6PIG - chains 1 and F of the 11 polymer chains in the assembly; structure by electron microscopy, 3.50 A resolution.

== Chain 1 ==
Molecule: 60-nt RNA strand
Sequence (60 nucleotides; numbered 1 to 60; the number before each row is that of its first residue):
     1 CUGAUAACUUACAGGACGCUUUGGCUUCAUUGCUUUUCAGGUGAACUGCC
    51 GAGUAGGUAG

== Chain F ==
Protein: cas7 type I-F CRISPR-associated protein Csy3
From: Vibrio cholerae
Amino-acid sequence (343 residues; each row starts with the number of its first residue; note: 8 numbers in that range are skipped by the numbering (no residue carries them; nothing is unmodelled there)):
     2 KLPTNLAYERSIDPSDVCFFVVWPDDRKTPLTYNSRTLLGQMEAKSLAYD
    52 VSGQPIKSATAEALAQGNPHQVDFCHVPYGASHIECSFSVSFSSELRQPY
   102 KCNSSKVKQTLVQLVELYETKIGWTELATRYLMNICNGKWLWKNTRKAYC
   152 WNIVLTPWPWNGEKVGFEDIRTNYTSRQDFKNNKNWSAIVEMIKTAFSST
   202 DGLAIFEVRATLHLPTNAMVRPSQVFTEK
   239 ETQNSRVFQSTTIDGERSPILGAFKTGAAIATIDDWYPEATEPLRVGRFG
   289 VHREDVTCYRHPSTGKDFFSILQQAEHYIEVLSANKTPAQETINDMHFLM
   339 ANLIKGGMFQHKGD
Unresolved in the structure: 44-69, 239-242, 350-352

== Chain 1 / chain F interface ==
Contacting residue pairs (42):
  U34(1) - Tyr101(F)  sugar contact
  U34(1) - Lys102(F)  base contact
  U35(1) - Ala8(F)  sugar contact
  U35(1) - Tyr9(F)  hydrogen bond to the sugar
  U35(1) - Glu10(F)  phosphate contact
  U35(1) - Tyr101(F)  sugar contact
  U35(1) - Gly345(F)  sugar contact
  U35(1) - Met346(F)  base contact
  U36(1) - Glu10(F)  phosphate contact
  U36(1) - Arg11(F)  phosphate contact
  U36(1) - Lys343(F)  hydrogen bond to the sugar
  U36(1) - Gly344(F)  sugar contact
  U36(1) - Gly345(F)  sugar contact
  U36(1) - Met346(F)  base contact
  U37(1) - Arg11(F)  salt bridge to the phosphate
  U37(1) - Phe262(F)  phosphate contact
  U37(1) - Arg283(F)  sugar contact
  C38(1) - Trp143(F)  base contact
  C38(1) - Phe262(F)  phosphate contact
  C38(1) - Lys263(F)  base contact
  C38(1) - Ala266(F)  phosphate contact
  C38(1) - Arg283(F)  salt bridge to the phosphate
  C38(1) - Arg291(F)  hydrogen bond to the sugar
  A39(1) - Ser224(F)  hydrogen bond to the phosphate
  A39(1) - Gln225(F)  sugar contact
  A39(1) - Val226(F)  base contact
  A39(1) - Phe227(F)  base contact
  A39(1) - Gln247(F)  hydrogen bond to the phosphate
  A39(1) - Arg291(F)  hydrogen bond to the phosphate
  G40(1) - Ser224(F)  phosphate contact
  G40(1) - Gln225(F)  phosphate contact
  G40(1) - Lys263(F)  salt bridge to the phosphate
  G40(1) - Arg291(F)  salt bridge to the phosphate
  G41(1) - His77(F)  base contact
  G41(1) - Met220(F)  base contact
  G41(1) - Arg222(F)  salt bridge to the phosphate
  G41(1) - Gln225(F)  hydrogen bond to the phosphate
  G41(1) - Arg244(F)  hydrogen bond to the base
  G43(1) - Arg147(F)  salt bridge to the phosphate
  G43(1) - Arg222(F)  salt bridge to the phosphate
  A44(1) - Met220(F)  base contact
  A44(1) - Arg222(F)  base contact
Also at the interface, not in a pair above, chain 1 (11 interface residues in all): G32
Also at the interface, not in a pair above, chain F (32 interface residues in all): Phe75, Lys144, Thr228, Glu229, Lys230, Gln348

== Overview ==
Chain 1 and chain F form an interface of 11 and 32 residues respectively, with 8 hydrogen bonds and 7 salt
bridges. Among the polar pairs are G41(1)-Arg244(F), U35(1)-Tyr9(F) and U36(1)-Lys343(F).
Here chain 1 is a 60-nt RNA strand and chain F is cas7 type I-F CRISPR-associated protein Csy3 (Vibrio
cholerae). Entry 6PIG (V. cholerae TniQ-Cascade complex, closed conformation) was determined by electron
microscopy (same publication as 6PIF and 6PIJ).
